PDB entry 4MIG | X-ray diffraction, 1.80 A resolution | chains A and D of the 4 polymer chains in the assembly

[Chain A (and D)]
Name: Pyranose 2-oxidase
From: Phanerochaete chrysosporium
Notes: EC 1.1.3.10; fragment: pyranose 2-oxidase; chain D of this document is another copy of the same molecule, construct and numbering; everything in this record applies to it too
UniProtKB: Q6QWR1 (P2OX_PHACH); residues 1-621 here = UniProt positions 1-621
Amino-acid sequence (648 residues; numbered -13 to 634; the number before each row is that of its first residue; numbers below 1 keep their minus sign (Met-13 is residue -13)):
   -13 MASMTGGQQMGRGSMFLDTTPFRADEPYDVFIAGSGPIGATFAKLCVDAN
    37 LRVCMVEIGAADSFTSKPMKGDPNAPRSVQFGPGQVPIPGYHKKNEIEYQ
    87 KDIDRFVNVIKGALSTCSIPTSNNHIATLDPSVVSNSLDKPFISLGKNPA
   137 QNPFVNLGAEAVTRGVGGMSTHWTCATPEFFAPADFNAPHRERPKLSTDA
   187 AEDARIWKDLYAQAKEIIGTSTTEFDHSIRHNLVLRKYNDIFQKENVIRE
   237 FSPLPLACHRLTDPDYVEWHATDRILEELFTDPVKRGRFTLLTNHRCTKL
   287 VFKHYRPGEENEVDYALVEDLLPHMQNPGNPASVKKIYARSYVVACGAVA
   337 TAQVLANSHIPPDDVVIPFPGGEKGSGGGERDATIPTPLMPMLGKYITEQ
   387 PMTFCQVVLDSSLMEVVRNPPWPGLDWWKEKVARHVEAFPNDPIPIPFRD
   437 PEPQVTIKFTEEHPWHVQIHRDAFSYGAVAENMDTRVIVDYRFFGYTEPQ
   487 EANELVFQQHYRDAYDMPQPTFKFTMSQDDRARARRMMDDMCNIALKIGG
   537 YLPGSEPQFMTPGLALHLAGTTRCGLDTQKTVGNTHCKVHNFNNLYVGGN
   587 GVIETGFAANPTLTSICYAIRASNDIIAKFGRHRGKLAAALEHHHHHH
Unresolved in the structure: -13 to 12, 57-65, 310-318, 349-365, 618-634
Glycans and other covalent adducts: dihydroflavine-adenine dinucleotide (FDA) linked to His158
Differences from the reference sequence: initiating methionine (-13); expression tag (-12 to 0, 622-634)
Ion coordination: Mn2+ near His572 (its only coordinating residue here)
Ligand contacts:
  - dihydroflavine-adenine dinucleotide (FDA): Gly20, Ser21, Gly22, Pro23, Ile24, Gly25, Val42, Glu43, Ile44, Gly45, Ile96, Leu100, Thr149, Arg150, Gly151, Gly153, Gly154, Met155, Ser156, Trp159, Thr160, Cys161, Ala162, His281, Arg282, Cys283, Ala331, Cys332, Gly333, Ala336, Val340, Phe460, Met503, Leu552, His553, Gly585, Asn586, Asn596, Pro597, Thr598
  - 3-deoxy-3-fluoro-beta-D-glucopyranose (G3F): Thr160, Ala162, Met388, Gln454, His456, Asp458, Phe460, Tyr462, Arg478, Phe480, Leu550, Ala551, Leu552, His553, Asn596

[How chain A and chain D interact]
Residue-residue contacts (39):
  Asn109(A) - Phe140(D)
  His111(A) - Pro139(D)  hydrogen bond (side chain-backbone)
  His111(A) - Phe140(D)
  Ala113(A) - Pro548(D)
  Thr114(A) - Phe545(D)
  Thr114(A) - Met546(D)
  Thr114(A) - Thr547(D)
  Asp116(A) - Arg521(D)  salt bridge
  Asp116(A) - Phe545(D)
  Pro117(A) - Met512(D)  hydrophobic
  Pro117(A) - Arg517(D)  hydrogen bond (backbone-side chain)
  Pro117(A) - Ala520(D)  hydrophobic
  Pro117(A) - Phe545(D)
  Ser118(A) - Arg517(D)  hydrogen bond (side chain-backbone)
  Ser118(A) - Arg521(D)
  Val119(A) - Arg521(D)
  Asn122(A) - Phe140(D)
  Ser123(A) - Phe140(D)
  Leu124(A) - Asn138(D)
  Leu124(A) - Phe140(D)
  Asn138(A) - Leu124(D)
  Pro139(A) - His111(D)  hydrogen bond (backbone-side chain)
  Phe140(A) - Asn109(D)
  Phe140(A) - His111(D)
  Phe140(A) - Asn122(D)
  Phe140(A) - Ser123(D)
  Phe140(A) - Leu124(D)
  Met512(A) - Pro117(D)  hydrophobic
  Arg517(A) - Pro117(D)  hydrogen bond (side chain-backbone)
  Arg517(A) - Ser118(D)  hydrogen bond (backbone-side chain)
  Ala520(A) - Pro117(D)  hydrophobic
  Arg521(A) - Asp116(D)  salt bridge
  Arg521(A) - Ser118(D)
  Arg521(A) - Val119(D)
  Phe545(A) - Thr114(D)
  Phe545(A) - Asp116(D)
  Phe545(A) - Pro117(D)
  Thr547(A) - Thr114(D)
  Pro548(A) - Ala113(D)
Other interface residues (no listed pair), chain A (25 interface residues in all): Asn110, Leu115, Ala518, Met546
Other interface residues (no listed pair), chain D (25 interface residues in all): Asn110, Leu115, Ala518

[Overview]
The chain A/chain D interface involves 25 residues from each chain; the contacts include 6 hydrogen bonds and
2 salt bridges. Polar pairs include Asp116(A)-Arg521(D), His111(A)-Pro139(D) and Pro117(A)-Arg517(D). Chain A
binds 3-deoxy-3-fluoro-beta-D-glucopyranose. Dihydroflavine-adenine dinucleotide is covalently linked to
His158(A).
Chain A and chain D are both Pyranose 2-oxidase (Phanerochaete chrysosporium); the structure, Pyranose
2-oxidase from Phanerochaete chrysosporium, recombinant wild type, was determined by X-ray diffraction,
deposited together with 4MIF and 4MIH.
